7Z2V - chains A and B; structure by X-ray diffraction, 1.45 A resolution.

# Chain A (and B)
Molecule: Ferulic acid esterase
Source organism: Lentilactobacillus buchneri
Notes: EC 3.1.1.73; chain B of this document is another copy of the same molecule, construct and numbering; everything in this record applies to it too
UniProtKB: D7RU28 (D7RU28_LENBU); residues 1-260 here = UniProt positions 1-260
Chain sequence (282 residues; each row starts with the number of its first residue; numbers below 1 keep their minus sign (Met-21 is residue -21)):
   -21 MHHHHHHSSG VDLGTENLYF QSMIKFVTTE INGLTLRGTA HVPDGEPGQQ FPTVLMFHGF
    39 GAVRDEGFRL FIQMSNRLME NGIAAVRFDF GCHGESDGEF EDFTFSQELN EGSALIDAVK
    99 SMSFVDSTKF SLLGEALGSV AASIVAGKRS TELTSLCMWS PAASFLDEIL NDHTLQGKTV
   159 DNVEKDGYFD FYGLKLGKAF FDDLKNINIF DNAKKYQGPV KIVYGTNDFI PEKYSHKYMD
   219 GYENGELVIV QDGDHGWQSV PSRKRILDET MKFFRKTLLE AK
Unresolved in the structure: -21 to -4, 260 (chain B: -21 to -4, 259-260)
Differences from the reference sequence: initiating methionine (-21); expression tag (-20 to 0); engineered mutation Ala114 (Ser in D7RU28)
Ion coordination: Ca2+ site 1: Gln-1, Asp22; Ca2+ site 2: Thr13, Asp75; Ca2+ site 3: Asp218 (shared with Glu8(B) of chain B)

# Chain A / chain B interface
Pairs across the interface (68):
  Ile2(A) - Arg15(B)
  Phe4(A) - Phe4(B)  hydrophobic
  Phe4(A) - Arg42(B)
  Phe4(A) - Glu73(B)
  Arg15(A) - Ile2(B)
  Thr17(A) - Glu73(B)  hydrogen bond
  Gly39(A) - Phe46(B)
  Val41(A) - Asp43(B)
  Arg42(A) - Phe4(B)
  Arg42(A) - Arg42(B)
  Arg42(A) - Glu73(B)  salt bridge
  Asp43(A) - Val41(B)
  Asp43(A) - Glu73(B)
  Phe46(A) - Gly39(B)
  Phe46(A) - Phe169(B)  hydrophobic
  Phe46(A) - Tyr170(B)  hydrophobic
  Phe46(A) - Leu172(B)
  Arg47(A) - Cys70(B)  hydrogen bond (side chain-backbone)
  Arg47(A) - His71(B)
  Arg47(A) - Gly72(B)  hydrogen bond (side chain-backbone)
  Arg47(A) - Ser74(B)  hydrogen bond (side chain-backbone)
  Arg47(A) - Gly76(B)  hydrogen bond (side chain-backbone)
  Arg47(A) - Phe78(B)
  Ile50(A) - Gly72(B)
  Ile50(A) - Glu73(B)
  Gln51(A) - Leu172(B)
  Arg65(A) - Glu73(B)  salt bridge
  Cys70(A) - Arg47(B)  hydrogen bond (backbone-side chain)
  His71(A) - Arg47(B)
  Gly72(A) - Arg47(B)  hydrogen bond (backbone-side chain)
  Gly72(A) - Ile50(B)
  Glu73(A) - Phe4(B)
  Glu73(A) - Thr17(B)  hydrogen bond
  Glu73(A) - Arg42(B)  salt bridge
  Glu73(A) - Asp43(B)
  Glu73(A) - Ile50(B)
  Glu73(A) - Arg65(B)  salt bridge
  Ser74(A) - Arg47(B)  hydrogen bond (backbone-side chain)
  Gly76(A) - Arg47(B)  hydrogen bond (backbone-side chain)
  Phe78(A) - Arg47(B)
  Tyr166(A) - Val238(B)
  Asp168(A) - Ser237(B)
  Asp168(A) - Val238(B)  hydrogen bond (side chain-backbone)
  Phe169(A) - Phe46(B)  hydrophobic
  Tyr170(A) - Phe46(B)  hydrophobic
  Tyr170(A) - Gln236(B)
  Tyr170(A) - Arg241(B)  hydrogen bond (backbone-side chain)
  Gly171(A) - Gln236(B)  hydrogen bond (backbone-backbone)
  Gly171(A) - Ser237(B)
  Gly171(A) - Val238(B)
  Gly171(A) - Arg241(B)
  Leu172(A) - Phe46(B)
  Leu172(A) - Gln51(B)
  Leu172(A) - Val238(B)
  Leu172(A) - Arg241(B)
  Lys173(A) - Val238(B)
  Gln236(A) - Tyr170(B)
  Gln236(A) - Gly171(B)  hydrogen bond (backbone-backbone)
  Ser237(A) - Asp168(B)
  Ser237(A) - Gly171(B)
  Val238(A) - Tyr166(B)
  Val238(A) - Asp168(B)  hydrogen bond (backbone-side chain)
  Val238(A) - Gly171(B)
  Val238(A) - Leu172(B)
  Val238(A) - Lys173(B)
  Pro239(A) - Asp168(B)
  Arg241(A) - Tyr170(B)  hydrogen bond (side chain-backbone)
  Arg241(A) - Gly171(B)
Also at the interface, not in a pair above, chain A (35 interface residues in all): Asp75, Glu77, Trp235
Also at the interface, not in a pair above, chain B (34 interface residues in all): Glu77, Trp235, Pro239

# Overview
35 residues of chain A face 34 of chain B across their interface, with 16 hydrogen bonds and 4 salt bridges.
Polar contacts include Arg42(A)-Glu73(B), Arg65(A)-Glu73(B) and Thr17(A)-Glu73(B). Gln-1(A) and Asp22(A)
coordinate Ca2+ site 1. The Ca2+ site 2 is built by Thr13(A) and Asp75(A).
Chain A and chain B are both Ferulic acid esterase (Lentilactobacillus buchneri); the structure, Ferulic acid
esterase variant S114A from Lactobacillus buchneri, was determined by X-ray diffraction together with 7Z2U and
7Z2X from the same study.
